PDB entry 7OU9 | X-ray diffraction, 2.42 A resolution | chains A and B

[Chain A (and B)]
Protein: Chlorite dismutase
Organism: Cyanothece sp. (strain PCC 7425 / ATCC 29141)
Notes: chain B of this document is another copy of the same molecule, construct and numbering; everything in this record applies to it too
Reference sequence: B8HNS6 (B8HNS6_CYAP4); residue numbers follow UniProt; this construct covers 2-182
Amino-acid sequence (188 residues; row label = number of the first residue in the row; numbers below 1 keep their minus sign (Gly-5 is residue -5)):
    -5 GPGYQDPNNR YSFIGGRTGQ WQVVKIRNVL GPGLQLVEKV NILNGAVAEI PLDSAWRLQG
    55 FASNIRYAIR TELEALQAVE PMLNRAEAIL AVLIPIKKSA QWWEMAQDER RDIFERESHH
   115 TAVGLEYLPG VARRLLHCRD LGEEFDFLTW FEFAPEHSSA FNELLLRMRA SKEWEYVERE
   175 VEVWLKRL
Not modelled in the structure: -5 to 1
Differences from the reference sequence: expression tag (-5 to 1); engineered mutation Glu74 (Gln in B8HNS6)
Bound ions: heme Fe: His114 (together with nitrite ion)
Ligand contacts:
  - heme (HEM): Asn58, Ile59, Arg60, Tyr61, Ala62, Leu70, Ile88, Ile90, Lys92, Trp96, Phe108, His114, Thr115, Gly118, Leu119, Leu122, Val125, Arg127, Leu129, Phe141, Thr143, Phe145, Phe155, Leu158, Leu159, Met162, Glu167, Trp168, Glu174
  - nitrite ion (NO2): His114, Arg127, Arg128, Leu129, Thr143, Trp144, Phe145
From the paper describing this entry:
  - heme coordination: His114
  - binding site for nitrite ion: Arg127
  - conformationally variable residues (side-chain flip): Arg127
  - catalytic residues: Arg127 (proposed by the authors, not directly observed)
  - mutagenesis - R127A (273 +/- 29 mM): decreased binding to nitrite ion
  - mutagenesis - R127A, R127K: decreased catalytic activity on chlorite
  - mutagenesis - R127K: increased stability
  - mutagenesis - R127A: decreased stability
  - mutagenesis - R127A: unchanged stability in response to nitrite ion

[Chain A / chain B interface]
Residue-residue contacts (37):
  Asn3(A) with Asp134(B), hydrogen bond (side chain-backbone)
  Phe55(A) with Asp134(B)
  Ser57(A) with Asp134(B), hydrogen bond
  Asn58(A) with Trp97(B)
  Ile59(A) with Gln101(B); Arg104(B), hydrogen bond (backbone-side chain)
  Arg60(A) with Arg60(B); Gln101(B); Asp134(B), salt bridge
  Tyr61(A) with Gln101(B)
  Ala62(A) with Ala100(B); Gln101(B), hydrogen bond (backbone-backbone)
  Ile63(A) with Ala100(B); Asp102(B)
  Arg64(A) with Glu98(B); Ala100(B); Asp102(B), hydrogen bond (backbone-side chain); Glu103(B), salt bridge
  Leu67(A) with Ala100(B), hydrophobic
  Trp97(A) with Asn58(B)
  Ala100(A) with Ala62(B); Ile63(B); Arg64(B)
  Gln101(A) with Ile59(B); Arg60(B); Tyr61(B); Ala62(B), hydrogen bond (backbone-backbone); Gln101(B)
  Asp102(A) with Ile63(B); Arg64(B), salt bridge
  Glu103(A) with Arg64(B)
  Arg104(A) with Ile59(B), hydrogen bond (side chain-backbone)
  Asp134(A) with Asn3(B), hydrogen bond (backbone-side chain); Phe55(B); Ala56(B); Ser57(B), hydrogen bond; Arg60(B), salt bridge
Other interface residues (no listed pair), chain A (22 interface residues in all): Arg4, Ala56, Arg133, Leu135
Other interface residues (no listed pair), chain B (24 interface residues in all): Arg4, Leu67, Met99, Arg133, Leu135

[In short]
22 residues of chain A and 24 residues of chain B are in contact; the contacts include 9 hydrogen bonds and 4
salt bridges. Polar pairs include Arg60(A)-Asp134(B), Arg64(A)-Glu103(B) and Asp102(A)-Arg64(B). Chain A binds
heme and nitrite ion. From the paper: the catalytic residue Arg127(A); R127A and R127K of chain A reduce
catalytic activity on chlorite.
Chain A and chain B are both Chlorite dismutase (Cyanothece sp. (strain PCC 7425 / ATCC 29141)); the
structure, Crystal structure of dimeric chlorite dismutase variant Q74E (CCld Q74E) from Cyanothece sp.
PCC7425 in complex ..., was determined by X-ray diffraction together with 7OU5, 7OU7, 7OUY and 7OWI from the
same study.
